1MDO - chain A; structure by X-ray diffraction, 1.70 A resolution.

[Chain A]
Protein: ArnB aminotransferase
From: Salmonella typhimurium
Reference sequence: Q8ZNF3 (ARNB_SALTY); residues 1-385 here = UniProt positions 1-385
Sequence (393 residues; row label = number of the first residue in the row):
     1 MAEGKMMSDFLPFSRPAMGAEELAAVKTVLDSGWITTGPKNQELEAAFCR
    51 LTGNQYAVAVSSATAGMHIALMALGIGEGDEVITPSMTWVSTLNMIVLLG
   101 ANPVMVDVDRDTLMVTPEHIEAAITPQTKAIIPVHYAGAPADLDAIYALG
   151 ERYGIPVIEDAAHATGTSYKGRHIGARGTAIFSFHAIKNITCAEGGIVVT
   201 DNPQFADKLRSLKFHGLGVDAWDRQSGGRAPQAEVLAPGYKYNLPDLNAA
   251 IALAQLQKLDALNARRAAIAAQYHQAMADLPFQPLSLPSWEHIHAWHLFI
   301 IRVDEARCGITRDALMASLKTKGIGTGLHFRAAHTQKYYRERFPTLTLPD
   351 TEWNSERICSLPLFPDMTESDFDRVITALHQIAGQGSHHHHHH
Unresolved in the structure: 1-8, 221-231, 385-393
Modified residues: Mse1, Mse6, Mse7 (selenomethionine); Mse18, Mse67, Mse72, Mse87, Mse95, Mse105, Mse114, Mse277, Mse316, Mse367 (selenomethionine; parent Met)
Differences from the reference sequence: modified residue (1, 6-7, 18, 67, 72, 87, 95, 105, 114, 277, 316, 367); expression tag (386-393)
Residues lining bound ligands: 4'-deoxy-4'-aminopyridoxal-5'-phosphate (PMP): Ser62, Ala63, Thr64, Thr88, Trp89, Ser91, Val134, Asp160, Ala162, His163, Ser183, His185, Lys188, Glu194, Gly195, Phe330
Swiss-Prot annotation at these positions:
  - active site: Lys188 (Proton acceptor)
  - modified residue: Lys188 (N6-(pyridoxal phosphate)lysine)
  - mutagenesis: Lys188 (K188A: Loss of covalent pyridoxal phosphate binding)

[Overview]
Bound to chain A: 4'-deoxy-4'-aminopyridoxal-5'-phosphate. Curated annotation (UniProt) lists active-site
residue Lys188 and one mutagenesis site.
Chain A is ArnB aminotransferase (Salmonella typhimurium); the structure, Crystal structure of ArnB
aminotransferase with pyridomine 5' phosphate, was determined by X-ray diffraction together with 1MDX and 1MDZ
from the same study.
